PDB entry 1ZTE | X-ray diffraction, 1.85 A resolution | chains B and C of the 4 polymer chains in the assembly

# Chain B (and C)
Name: Superoxide dismutase [Mn], mitochondrial
From: Homo sapiens
Notes: EC 1.15.1.1; chain C of this document is another copy of the same molecule, construct and numbering; everything in this record applies to it too
UniProtKB: P04179 (SODM_HUMAN); residues 1-198 here correspond to UniProt positions 25-222 (UniProt number = residue number + 24)
Chain sequence (198 residues; numbered 1 to 198; the number before each row is that of its first residue):
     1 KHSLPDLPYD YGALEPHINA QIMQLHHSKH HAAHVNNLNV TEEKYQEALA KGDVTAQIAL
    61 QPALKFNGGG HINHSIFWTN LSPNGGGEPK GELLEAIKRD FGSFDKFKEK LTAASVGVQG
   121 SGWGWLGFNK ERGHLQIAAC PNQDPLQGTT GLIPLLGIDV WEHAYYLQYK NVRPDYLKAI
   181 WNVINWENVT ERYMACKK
Sequence notes: engineered mutation His34 (Tyr58 in P04179)
Metal / ion sites: Mn2+: His26, His74, Asp159, His163
Curated features (UniProtKB/Swiss-Prot):
  - binding site (Mn(2+)): His26, His74, Asp159, His163
  - modified residue (N6-acetyllysine): Lys44, Lys51, Lys90, Lys98, Lys106, Lys178
Reported in the primary citation:
  - mutagenesis - Y34H: decreased catalytic activity

# How chain B and chain C interact
Contacting residue pairs - 40 pairs, chain B then chain C:
  Gln21(B) - Lys170(C)
  Leu25(B) - Tyr166(C)
  Leu25(B) - Lys170(C)
  Leu25(B) - Asn171(C)
  Lys29(B) - Asn171(C)
  His30(B) - Glu162(C)
  His30(B) - Tyr166(C)  hydrogen bond
  His30(B) - Asn171(C)
  Pro62(B) - Gln119(C)  hydrogen bond (backbone-side chain)
  Ala63(B) - Gln119(C)
  Phe66(B) - Gln119(C)
  Gln119(B) - Pro62(C)
  Gln119(B) - Phe66(C)
  Gln119(B) - Asn142(C)
  Gly120(B) - Ser121(C)
  Gly120(B) - Asn142(C)
  Gly120(B) - Trp161(C)
  Ser121(B) - Gly120(C)
  Ser121(B) - Ser121(C)  hydrogen bond
  Asn142(B) - Gln119(C)
  Asn142(B) - Gly120(C)
  Trp161(B) - Gly120(C)
  Trp161(B) - Glu162(C)
  Glu162(B) - His30(C)
  Glu162(B) - Trp161(C)
  Glu162(B) - Glu162(C)  hydrogen bond (backbone-side chain)
  Glu162(B) - His163(C)  salt bridge
  His163(B) - Glu162(C)  salt bridge
  His163(B) - Tyr166(C)
  Tyr166(B) - Leu25(C)
  Tyr166(B) - His30(C)  hydrogen bond
  Tyr166(B) - His163(C)
  Tyr166(B) - Leu167(C)  hydrophobic
  Leu167(B) - Tyr166(C)  hydrophobic
  Leu167(B) - Leu167(C)  hydrophobic
  Lys170(B) - Gln21(C)
  Lys170(B) - Leu25(C)
  Asn171(B) - Leu25(C)
  Asn171(B) - Lys29(C)
  Asn171(B) - His30(C)
Interface residues without a listed pair, chain C (18 interface residues in all): Ala63
Interface features reported in the paper:
  - pairs named by the authors: Tyr166(B)-His30(C) (hydrogen bond)

# Overview
Chain B and chain C each contribute 18 residues to their interface, with 5 hydrogen bonds and 2 salt bridges.
Polar pairs include Glu162(B)-His163(C), His30(B)-Tyr166(C) and Pro62(B)-Gln119(C). The paper describes a
hydrogen bond between Tyr166(B) and His30(C). UniProt lists 4 Mn2+-binding residues on chain B. The paper
reports that Y34H of chain B reduces catalytic activity.
Both chains are Superoxide dismutase [Mn], mitochondrial (Homo sapiens). Entry 1ZTE (Contribution to Structure
and Catalysis of Tyrosine 34 in Human Manganese Suerpoxide Dismutase) was determined by X-ray diffraction
together with 2P4K, 1ZSP and 1ZUQ from the same study.
